Entry 8PNT (electron microscopy, 3.46 A resolution); this record covers chains A and C of the 4 polymer chains in the assembly.

== Chain A ==
Name: Nuclear cap-binding protein subunit 1
Source organism: Homo sapiens
Reference sequence: Q09161 (NCBP1_HUMAN); residue numbers follow UniProt; this construct covers 20-790
Amino-acid sequence (772 residues; row label = number of the first residue in the row):
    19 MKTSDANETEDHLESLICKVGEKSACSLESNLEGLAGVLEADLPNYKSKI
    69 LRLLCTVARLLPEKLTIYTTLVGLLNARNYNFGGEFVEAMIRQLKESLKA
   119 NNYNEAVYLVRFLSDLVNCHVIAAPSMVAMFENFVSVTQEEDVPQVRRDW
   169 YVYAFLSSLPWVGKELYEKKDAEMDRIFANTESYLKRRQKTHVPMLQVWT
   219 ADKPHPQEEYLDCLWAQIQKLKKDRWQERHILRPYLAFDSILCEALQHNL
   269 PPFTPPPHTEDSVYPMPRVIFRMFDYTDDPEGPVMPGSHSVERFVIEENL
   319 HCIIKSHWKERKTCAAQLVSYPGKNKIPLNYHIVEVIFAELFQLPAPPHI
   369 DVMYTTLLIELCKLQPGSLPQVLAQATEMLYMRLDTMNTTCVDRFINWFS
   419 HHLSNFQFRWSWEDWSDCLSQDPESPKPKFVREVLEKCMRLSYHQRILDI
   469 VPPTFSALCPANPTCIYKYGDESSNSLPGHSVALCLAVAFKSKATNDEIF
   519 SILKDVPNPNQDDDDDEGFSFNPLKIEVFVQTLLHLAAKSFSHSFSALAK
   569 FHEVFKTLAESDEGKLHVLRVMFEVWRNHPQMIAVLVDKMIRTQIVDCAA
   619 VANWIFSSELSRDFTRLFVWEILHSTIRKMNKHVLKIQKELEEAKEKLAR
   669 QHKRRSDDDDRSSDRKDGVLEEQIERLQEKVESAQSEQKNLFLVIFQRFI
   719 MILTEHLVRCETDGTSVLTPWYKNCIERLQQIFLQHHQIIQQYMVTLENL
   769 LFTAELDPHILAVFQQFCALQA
Unresolved in the structure: 19-25, 529-537, 676-682
Sequence notes: initiating methionine (19)
Swiss-Prot annotation at these positions:
  - modified residue: T21 (Phosphothreonine), S22 (Phosphoserine), S201 (Phosphoserine), K204 (N6-acetyllysine), K698 (N6-acetyllysine)
  - cross-link: K684 (Glycyl lysine isopeptide (Lys-Gly) (interchain with G-Cter in SUMO2))

== Chain C ==
Name: Phosphorylated adapter RNA export protein
Source organism: Homo sapiens
Reference sequence: Q9H814 (PHAX_HUMAN); residue numbers follow UniProt; this construct covers 1-394
Amino-acid sequence (394 residues; each row starts with the number of its first residue):
     1 MALEVGDMEDGQLSDSDSDMTVAPSDRPLQLPKVLGGDSAMRAFQNTATA
    51 CAPVSHYRAVESVDSSEESFSDSDDDSCLWKRKRQKCFNPPPKPEPFQFG
   101 QSSQKPPVAGGKKINNIWGAVLQEQNQDAVATELGILGMEGTIDRSRQSE
   151 TYNYLLAKKLRKESQEHTKDLDKELDEYMHGGKKMGSKEEENGQGHLKRK
   201 RPVKDRLGNRPEMNYKGRYEITAEDSQEKVADEISFRLQEPKKDLIARVV
   251 RIIGNKKAIELLMETAEVEQNGGLFIMNGSRRRTPGGVFLNLLKNTPSIS
   301 EEQIKDIFYIENQKEYENKKAARKRRTQVLGKKMKQAIKSLNFQEDDDTS
   351 RETFASDTNEALASLDESQEGHAEAKLEAEEAIEVDHSHDLDIF
Unresolved in the structure: 1-112, 133-394
Swiss-Prot annotation at these positions:
  - region: G279 to G287 (Necessary for poly U RNA-binding and snRNA export)
  - motif: K81 to R84 (Nuclear localization signal), V130 to M139 (Nuclear export signal), K198 to R201 (Nuclear localization signal)
  - modified residue: A2 (N-acetylalanine), S14 (Phosphoserine), S16 (Phosphoserine), S65 (Phosphoserine), S66 (Phosphoserine), S69 (Phosphoserine), S73 (Phosphoserine), S226 (Phosphoserine), T296 (Phosphothreonine), S356 (Phosphoserine), S368 (Phosphoserine)
From the paper describing this entry:
  - mutagenesis - E9R: abolished binding to ARS2147-871
  - mutagenesis - E9R: unchanged binding to CBC
  - mutagenesis - E9R: abolished binding to CBC-ARS2

== How chain A and chain C interact ==
Pairs across the interface (26):
  C380(A) with L122(C)
  P388(A) with L122(C), hydrophobic
  Q389(A) with I114(C); N116(C), hydrogen bond
  A392(A) with N115(C); W118(C), hydrophobic
  T395(A) with W118(C)
  F417(A) with W118(C), hydrophobic
  H420(A) with W118(C)
  N423(A) with Q125(C), hydrogen bond (backbone-side chain)
  F424(A) with W118(C); V121(C), hydrophobic; L122(C), hydrophobic; Q125(C)
  Q425(A) with V121(C); E124(C); Q125(C)
  R427(A) with I117(C); W118(C), hydrogen bond (backbone-side chain); V121(C); E124(C), salt bridge
  W428(A) with N115(C); I117(C); W118(C), hydrophobic
  S429(A) with N115(C), hydrogen bond; I117(C)
Also at the interface, not in a pair above, chain A (18 interface residues in all): K381, P384, L391, L421, D432
Also at the interface, not in a pair above, chain C (10 interface residues in all): G119
The authors on this interface:
  - specific contacts: A392(A)-W118(C), H420(A)-W118(C), F424(A)-W118(C), W428(A)-W118(C)
  - interface residues, chain C: N116(C)
  - hot spots on chain C (mutagenesis) - W118E: abolished binding to CBC

== Overview ==
18 residues of chain A and 10 residues of chain C are in contact; the contacts include 4 hydrogen bonds and 1
salt bridge. Among the polar pairs are R427(A)-E124(C), Q389(A)-N116(C) and N423(A)-Q125(C). The paper
describes contacts between A392(A) and W118(C), H420(A) and W118(C) and F424(A) and W118(C) among others. From
the paper: E9R of chain C abolishes binding to ARS2147-871; the interface residue N116(C).
Chain A is Nuclear cap-binding protein subunit 1 and chain C is Phosphorylated adapter RNA export protein,
both from Homo sapiens; the structure, Structure of the human nuclear cap-binding complex bound to PHAX and
m7G-capped RNA, was determined by electron microscopy, deposited together with 8BY6 and 8PMP.
